6XKV - chains P and E of the 6 polymer chains in the assembly; structure by electron microscopy, 3.50 A resolution.

Chain P:
Molecule: Cytochrome b
Source organism: Rhodobacter capsulatus (strain ATCC BAA-309 / NBRC 16581 / SB1003)
UniProtKB: D5ANZ3 (CYB_RHOCB); residue numbers follow UniProt; this construct covers 1-437
Chain sequence (437 residues; numbered 1 to 437; the number before each row is that of its first residue):
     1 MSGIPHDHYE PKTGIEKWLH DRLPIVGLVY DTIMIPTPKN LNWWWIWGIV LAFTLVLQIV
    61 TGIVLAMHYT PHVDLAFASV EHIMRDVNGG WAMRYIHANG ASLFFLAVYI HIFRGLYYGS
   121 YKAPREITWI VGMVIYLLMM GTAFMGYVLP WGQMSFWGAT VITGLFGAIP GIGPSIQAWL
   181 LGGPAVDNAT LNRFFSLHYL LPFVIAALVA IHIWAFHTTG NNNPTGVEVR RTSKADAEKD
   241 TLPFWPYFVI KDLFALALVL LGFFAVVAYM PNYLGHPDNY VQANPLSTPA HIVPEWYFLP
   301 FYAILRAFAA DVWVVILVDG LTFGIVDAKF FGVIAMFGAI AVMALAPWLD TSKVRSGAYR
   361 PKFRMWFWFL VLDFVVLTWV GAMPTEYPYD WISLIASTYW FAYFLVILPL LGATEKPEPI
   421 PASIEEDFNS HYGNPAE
Unresolved in the structure: 1, 233-236, 429-437
Metal / ion sites: heme c Fe site 1: H97, H198; heme c Fe site 2: H111, H212
Small-molecule neighbours:
  - heme c (HEC), molecule 1: W45, G48, I49, L51, A52, F104, H111, I112, R114, S120, R125, T128, W129, G132, M133, I135, Y136, V209, H212, F216, T219, G220, N221, N222
  - heme c (HEC), molecule 2: L55, Q58, I59, G62, I63, L65, A66, Y69, R94, H97, A98, A101, F104, M139, T142, A143, G146, Y147, L149, P150, F195, H198, Y199, P202, I205, N279, Y297
Swiss-Prot annotation at these positions:
  - binding site (heme b): H97, H111, H198, H212

Chain E:
Molecule: Ubiquinol-cytochrome c reductase iron-sulfur subunit
Source organism: Rhodobacter capsulatus (strain ATCC BAA-309 / NBRC 16581 / SB1003)
Notes: EC 7.1.1.8
UniProtKB: D5ANZ2 (UCRI_RHOCB); numbering as in UniProt (aligned over 1-191)
Chain sequence (191 residues; each row starts with the number of its first residue):
     1 MSHAEDNAGT RRDFLYHATA ATGVVVTGAA VWPLINQMNA SADVKAMASI FVDVSAVEVG
    61 TQLTVKWRGK PVFIRRRDEK DIELARSVPL GALRDTSAEN ANKPGAEATD ENRTLPAFDG
   121 TNTGEWLVML GVCTHLGCVP MGDKSGDFGG WFCPCHGSHY DSAGRIRKGP APRNLDIPVA
   181 AFVDETTIKL G
Unresolved in the structure: 1-10
Disulfides: C138-C155
Metal / ion sites: 2Fe-2S cluster Fe: C133, H135, C153, H156
Small-molecule neighbours: 2Fe-2S cluster (FES): C133, H135, L136, G137, C138, C153, C155, H156, S158
Swiss-Prot annotation at these positions:
  - binding site ([2Fe-2S] cluster): C133, H135, C153, H156

Chain P / chain E interface:
Contacting residue pairs - 14 pairs, chain P then chain E:
  V60(P) with L34(E), hydrophobic
  V64(P) with Q37(E)
  M67(P) with Q37(E), hydrogen bond
  H68(P) with Q37(E)
  H82(P) with D43(E), salt bridge
  D86(P) with S41(E); A42(E); D43(E)
  V87(P) with Q37(E)
  N88(P) with N36(E), hydrogen bond; Q37(E); A40(E)
  M93(P) with L34(E), hydrophobic
  W245(P) with Y16(E)
Also at the interface, not in a pair above, chain E (11 interface residues in all): P33, M38, N39

In short:
The interface between chain P and chain E involves 10 residues on one side and 11 on the other, with 2
hydrogen bonds and 1 salt bridge. Among the polar pairs are H82(P)-D43(E), M67(P)-Q37(E) and N88(P)-N36(E).
Bound to chain P: heme c.
Chain P is Cytochrome b and chain E is Ubiquinol-cytochrome c reductase iron-sulfur subunit, both from
Rhodobacter capsulatus (strain ATCC BAA-309 / NBRC 16581 / SB1003); the structure, R. capsulatus cyt bc1 with
both FeS proteins in b position (CIII2 b-b), was determined by electron microscopy together with 6XI0, 6XKT,
6XKU, 6XKW, 6XKX and 6XKZ from the same study.
